PDB entry 8IMX | electron microscopy, 2.85 A resolution | chains D and S of the 7 polymer chains in the assembly

== Chain D ==
Molecule: UL16-binding protein 2, GFP-like fluorescent chromoprotein cFP484
Organism: Homo sapiens
UniProt: chimeric construct of Q9BZM5, Q9U6Y3: residues -79 to -56 from Q9BZM5 (ULBP2_HUMAN) positions 2-25 (UniProt number = residue number + 81); residues -47 to 168 from Q9U6Y3 positions 45-260 (UniProt number = residue number + 92); residues 208-246 from Q9BZM5 (ULBP2_HUMAN) positions 208-246 (same numbers)
Sequence (327 residues; numbered -80 to 246; the number before each row is that of its first residue; numbers below 1 keep their minus sign (Met-80 is residue -80)):
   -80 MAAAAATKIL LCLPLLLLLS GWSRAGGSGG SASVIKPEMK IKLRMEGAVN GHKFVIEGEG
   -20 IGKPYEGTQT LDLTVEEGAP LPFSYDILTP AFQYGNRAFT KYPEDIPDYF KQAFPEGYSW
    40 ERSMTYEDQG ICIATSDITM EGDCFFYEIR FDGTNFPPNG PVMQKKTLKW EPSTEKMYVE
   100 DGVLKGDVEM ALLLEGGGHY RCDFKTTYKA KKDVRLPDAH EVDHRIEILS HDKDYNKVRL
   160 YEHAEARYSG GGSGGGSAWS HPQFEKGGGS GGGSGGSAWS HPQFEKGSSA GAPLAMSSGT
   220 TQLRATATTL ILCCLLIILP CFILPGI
Not modelled in the structure: -80 to 217, 245-246
Differences from the reference sequence: initiating methionine (-80); linker (-55 to -48, 169-207); conflict Glu-43 (Asp49 in Q9U6Y3), Arg-37 (Lys55 in Q9U6Y3), Ala-33 (Asn59 in Q9U6Y3), 42 further conflict positions vs the reference (Q9U6Y3) not listed
Residues lining bound ligands: 05E / 80Y / 81Q / 2-amino-2-deoxy-alpha-D-glucopyranose: Gly218, Thr219, Thr220, Leu229
Swiss-Prot annotation at these positions:
  - modified residue: Tyr13 (2,3-didehydrotyrosine)
  - cross-link: Gln12 to Gly14 (2-iminomethyl-5-imidazolinone (Gln-Gly))
  - binding site (a protein): Ser216
  - lipidation: Ser217 (GPI-anchor amidated serine)

== Chain S ==
Molecule: GPI transamidase component PIG-S, GFP-like fluorescent chromoprotein cFP484
Organism: Homo sapiens
UniProt: chimeric construct of Q96S52, Q9U6Y3: residues 2-555 from Q96S52 (PIGS_HUMAN) positions 2-555 (same numbers); residues 574-789 from Q9U6Y3 positions 45-260 (UniProt number = residue number - 529)
Sequence (816 residues; numbered -1 to 814; the number before each row is that of its first residue; numbers below 1 keep their minus sign (Met-1 is residue -1)):
    -1 MGSAAAGAAA THLEVARGKR AALFFAAVAI VLGLPLWWKT TETYRASLPY SQISGLNALQ
    59 LRLMVPVTVV FTRESVPLDD QEKLPFTVVH EREIPLKYKM KIKCRFQKAY RRALDHEEEA
   119 LSSGSVQEAE AMLDEPQEQA EGSLTVYVIS EHSSLLPQDM MSYIGPKRTA VVRGIMHREA
   179 FNIIGRRIVQ VAQAMSLTED VLAAALADHL PEDKWSAEKR RPLKSSLGYE ITFSLLNPDP
   239 KSHDVYWDIE GAVRRYVQPF LNALGAAGNF SVDSQILYYA MLGVNPRFDS ASSSYYLDMH
   299 SLPHVINPVE SRLGSSAASL YPVLNFLLYV PELAHSPLYI QDKDGAPVAT NAFHSPRWGG
   359 IMVYNVDSKT YNASVLPVRV EVDMVRVMEV FLAQLRLLFG IAQPQLPPKC LLSGPTSEGL
   419 MTWELDRLLW ARSVENLATA TTTLTSLAQL LGKISNIVIK DDVASEVYKA VAAVQKSAEE
   479 LASGHLASAF VASQEAVTSS ELAFFDPSLL HLLYFPDDQK FAIYIPLFLP MAVPILLSLV
   539 KIFLETRKSW RKPEKTDGTL EVLFQGPGGS GGSASVIKPE MKIKLRMEGA VNGHKFVIEG
   599 EGIGKPYEGT QTLDLTVEEG APLPFSYDIL TPAFQYGNRA FTKYPEDIPD YFKQAFPEGY
   659 SWERSMTYED QGICIATSDI TMEGDCFFYE IRFDGTNFPP NGPVMQKKTL KWEPSTEKMY
   719 VEDGVLKGDV EMALLLEGGG HYRCDFKTTY KAKKDVRLPD AHEVDHRIEI LSHDKDYNKV
   779 RLYEHAEARY SGGGSGGGGG GGGGGGEQKL ISEEDL
Not modelled in the structure: -1 to 1, 71-80, 114-123, 173-177, 211-215, 545-814
Differences from the reference sequence: initiating methionine (-1); expression tag (0-1, 790-814); linker (556-573); conflict Glu578 (Asp49 in Q9U6Y3), Arg584 (Lys55 in Q9U6Y3), Ala588 (Asn59 in Q9U6Y3), 42 further conflict positions vs the reference (Q9U6Y3) not listed
Glycans and other covalent adducts: N-acetylglucosamine (NAG) linked to Asn267
Residues lining bound ligands:
  - 80T ([(2R)-1-hexadecanoyloxy-3-[[3-[[(2R)-3-hexadecanoyloxy-2-[(Z)-octadec-9-enoyl]oxy-propoxy]-oxidanyl-phosphoryl]oxy-2-oxidanyl-propoxy]-oxidanyl-phosphoryl]oxy-propan-2-yl] (Z)-octadec-9-enoate): Leu11, Arg15, Arg18, Leu21, Phe22, Ala25, Val26
  - LBN (1-palmitoyl-2-oleoyl-sn-glycero-3-phosphocholine): Ala27, Ile28, Leu30, Gly31, Leu32, Trp35, Trp36, Thr39, Glu40, Asp515, Lys518, Phe519, Tyr522, Ile523, Phe526, Met529, Ala530, Ile533, Leu534
Swiss-Prot annotation at these positions:
  - binding site (a cardiolipin): Arg15, Arg18
  - glycosylation (N-linked (GlcNAc...) asparagine): Asn267, Asn370
  - modified residue: Tyr634 (2,3-didehydrotyrosine)
  - cross-link: Gln633 to Gly635 (2-iminomethyl-5-imidazolinone (Gln-Gly))
What the authors report for this chain:
  - mutagenesis - R549K: unchanged catalytic activity on PrP
  - mutagenesis - R549K: decreased catalytic activity on CD59
  - mutagenesis - R549E (15%-25%), R549L (15%-25%): decreased catalytic activity

== Interface between chain D and chain S ==
Pairs across the interface (14):
  Arg223(D) - Pro514(S)
  Arg223(D) - Gln517(S)
  Ala224(D) - Gln517(S)  hydrogen bond (backbone-side chain)
  Ala224(D) - Ala520(S)  hydrophobic
  Ala226(D) - Phe519(S)  hydrophobic
  Ile230(D) - Phe519(S)  hydrophobic
  Ile230(D) - Ala520(S)  hydrophobic
  Ile230(D) - Ile523(S)  hydrophobic
  Leu234(D) - Leu527(S)  hydrophobic
  Leu234(D) - Pro528(S)  hydrophobic
  Ile237(D) - Pro528(S)  hydrophobic
  Leu238(D) - Pro528(S)  hydrophobic
  Leu238(D) - Val531(S)  hydrophobic
  Ile242(D) - Val531(S)  hydrophobic
Interface residues without a listed pair, chain S (10 interface residues in all): Pro532, Leu535

== Overview ==
8 residues of chain D and 10 residues of chain S are in contact; the contacts include 1 hydrogen bond. The
hydrogen-bonded pair is Ala224(D)-Gln517(S). Chain D binds 05E / 80Y / 81Q /
2-amino-2-deoxy-alpha-D-glucopyranose. From the paper: R549E and R549L of chain S reduce catalytic activity;
R549K of chain S reduces catalytic activity on CD59.
Here chain D is UL16-binding protein 2, GFP-like fluorescent chromoprotein cFP484 and chain S is GPI
transamidase component PIG-S, GFP-like fluorescent chromoprotein cFP484, both from Homo sapiens. Entry 8IMX
(Cryo-EM structure of GPI-T with a chimeric GPI-anchored protein) was determined by electron microscopy (same
publication as 8IMY).
